Entry 9ASI (electron microscopy, 2.79 A resolution); this record covers chains F and T of the 12 polymer chains in the assembly.

Chain F:
Protein: CRISPR system Cms endoribonuclease Csm3
Source organism: Lactococcus lactis subsp. lactis
Reference sequence: L0CEA3 (L0CEA3_LACLL); numbering as in UniProt (aligned over 1-214)
Sequence (214 residues; numbered 1 to 214; the number before each row is that of its first residue):
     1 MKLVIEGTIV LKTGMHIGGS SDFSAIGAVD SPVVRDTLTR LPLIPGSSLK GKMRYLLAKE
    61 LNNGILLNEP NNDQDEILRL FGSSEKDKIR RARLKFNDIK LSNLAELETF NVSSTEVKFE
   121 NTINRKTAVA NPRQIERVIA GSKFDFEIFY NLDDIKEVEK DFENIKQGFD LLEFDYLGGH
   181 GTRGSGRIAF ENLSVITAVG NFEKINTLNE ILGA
Not modelled in the structure: 66-72

Chain T:
Molecule: Target RNA
Sequence (36 nucleotides; numbered 7 to 42; the number before each row is that of its first residue):
     7 CUUCUUCAGG UUGGACAGCU GGUGCUGCCA AGAGCA
Not modelled in the structure: 36-42

Chain F / chain T interface:
Contacting residue pairs (11):
  Ile26(F) with U29(T), sugar contact; G30(T), phosphate contact
  Asp30(F) with G30(T), base contact
  Val129(F) with G28(T), sugar contact
  Ala130(F) with G28(T), hydrogen bond to the sugar; U29(T), phosphate contact
  Asn131(F) with U29(T), hydrogen bond to the phosphate
  Pro132(F) with G28(T), base contact; U29(T), phosphate contact; G30(T), phosphate contact
  Arg133(F) with G30(T), base contact
Interface residues without a listed pair, chain F (11 interface residues in all): Gly27, Asn121, Thr122, His180
Interface residues without a listed pair, chain T (4 interface residues in all): G27

Overview:
The interface between chain F and chain T involves 11 residues on one side and 4 on the other, with 2 hydrogen
bonds. Polar pairs include Ala130(F)-G28(T) and Asn131(F)-U29(T).
Here chain F is CRISPR system Cms endoribonuclease Csm3 (Lactococcus lactis subsp. lactis) and chain T is
Target RNA. Entry 9ASI (Cryo-EM structure of the active Lactococcus lactis Csm bound to target in pre-cleavage
stage) was determined by electron microscopy (same publication as 9ASH).
